Entry 1GK8 (X-ray diffraction, 1.40 A resolution); this record covers chains I and O of the 8 polymer chains in the assembly.

== Chain I (and O) ==
Name: Ribulose bisphosphate carboxylase small chain 1
Organism: Chlamydomonas reinhardtii
Notes: EC 4.1.1.39; chain O of this document is another copy of the same molecule, construct and numbering; everything in this record applies to it too
Reference sequence: P00873 (RBS1_CHLRE); residues 1-140 here correspond to UniProt positions 46-185 (UniProt number = residue number + 45)
Amino-acid sequence (140 residues; numbered 1 to 140; the number before each row is that of its first residue):
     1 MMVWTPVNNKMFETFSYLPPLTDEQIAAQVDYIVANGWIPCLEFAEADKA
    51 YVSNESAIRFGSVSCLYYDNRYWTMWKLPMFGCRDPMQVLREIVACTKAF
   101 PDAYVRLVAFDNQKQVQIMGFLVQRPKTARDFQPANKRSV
Not modelled in the structure: 127-140
Modified / non-standard residues: M1 (n-methyl methionine; MME)

== Interface between chain I and chain O ==
Pairs across the interface (16):
  M1(I) - K77(O)
  M1(I) - L78(O)
  V3(I) - W76(O)  hydrophobic
  V3(I) - K77(O)
  T5(I) - F100(O)
  P6(I) - F44(O)  hydrophobic
  P6(I) - T74(O)
  N54(I) - I58(O)
  N54(I) - R59(O)  hydrogen bond
  E55(I) - I58(O)
  A57(I) - I58(O)
  I58(I) - I58(O)
  S62(I) - G61(O)
  S64(I) - R59(O)  hydrogen bond (side chain-backbone)
  Y67(I) - R59(O)  hydrogen bond (backbone-side chain)
  Y68(I) - R59(O)
Also at the interface, not in a pair above, chain I (15 interface residues in all): V7, C65, L66
Also at the interface, not in a pair above, chain O (11 interface residues in all): E46, M75

== Summary ==
15 residues of chain I and 11 residues of chain O are in contact; the contacts include 3 hydrogen bonds. Polar
contacts include N54(I)-R59(O), S64(I)-R59(O) and Y67(I)-R59(O).
Chain I and chain O are both Ribulose bisphosphate carboxylase small chain 1 (Chlamydomonas reinhardtii); the
structure, Rubisco from Chlamydomonas reinhardtii, was determined by X-ray diffraction.
